PDB entry 7PIB | electron microscopy, 4.70 A resolution (low resolution: residue-level contacts below are approximate; hydrogen-bond / salt-bridge calls are withheld) | chains H and 5 of the 56 polymer chains in the assembly

# Chain H
Name: 30S ribosomal protein S9
Organism: Mycoplasma pneumoniae M129
UniProtKB: P75179 (RS9_MYCPN); residue numbers follow UniProt; this construct covers 1-132
Sequence (132 residues; numbered 1 to 132; the number before each row is that of its first residue):
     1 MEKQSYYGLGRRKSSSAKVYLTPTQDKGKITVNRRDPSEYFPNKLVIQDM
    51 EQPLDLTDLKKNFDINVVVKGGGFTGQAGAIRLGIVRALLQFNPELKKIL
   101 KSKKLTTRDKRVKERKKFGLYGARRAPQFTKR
Unresolved in the structure: 1-3, 132

# Chain 5
Molecule: 16S ribosomal RNA
Organism: Mycoplasma pneumoniae M129
Sequence (1520 nucleotides; numbered 1 to 1520; the number before each row is that of its first residue):
     1 UUUUUCUGAGAGUUUGAUCCUGGCUCAGGAUUAACGCUGGCGGCAUGCCU
    51 AAUACAUGCAAGUCGAUCGAAAGUAGUAAUACUUUAGAGGCGAACGGGUG
   101 AGUAACACGUAUCCAAUCUACCUUAUAAUGGGGGAUAACUAGUUGAAAGA
   151 CUAGCUAAUACCGCAUAAGAACUUUGGUUCGCAUGAAUCAAAGUUGAAAG
   201 GACCUGCAAGGGUUCGUUAUUUGAUGAGGGUGCGCCAUAUCAGCUAGUUG
   251 GUGGGGUAACGGCCUACCAAGGCAAUGACGUGUAGCUAUGCUGAGAAGUA
   301 GAAUAGCCACAAUGGGACUGAGACACGGCCCAUACUCCUACGGGAGGCAG
   351 CAGUAGGGAAUUUUUCACAAUGAGCGAAAGCUUGAUGGAGCAAUGCCGCG
   401 UGAACGAUGAAGGUCUUUAAGAUUGUAAAGUUCUUUUAUUUGGGAAGAAU
   451 GACUUUAGCAGGUAAUGGCUAGAGUUUGACUGUACCAUUUUGAAUAAGUG
   501 ACGACUAACUAUGUGCCAGCAGUCGCGGUAAUACAUAGGUCGCAAGCGUU
   551 AUCCGGAUUUAUUGGGCGUAAAGCAAGCGCAGGCGGAUUGAAAAGUCUGG
   601 UGUUAAAGGCAGCUGCUUAACAGUUGUAUGCAUUGGAAACUAUUAAUCUA
   651 GAGUGUGGUAGGGAGUUUUGGAAUUUCAUGUGGAGCGGUGAAAUGCGUAG
   701 AUAUAUGAAGGAACACCAGUGGCGAAGGCGAAAACUUAGGCCAUUACUGA
   751 CGCUUAGGCUUGAAAGUGUGGGGAGCAAAUAGGAUUAGAUACCCUAGUAG
   801 UCCACACCGUAAACGAUAGAUACUAGCUGUCGGGGCGAUCCCCUCGGUAG
   851 UGAAGUUAACACAUUAAGUAUCUCGCCUGGGUAGUACAUUCGCAAGAAUG
   901 AAACUCAAACGGAAUUGACGGGGACCCGCACAAGUGGUGGAGCAUGUUGC
   951 UUAAUUCGACGGUACACGAAAAACCUUACCUAGACUUGACAUCCUUGGCA
  1001 AAGUUAUGGAAACAUAAUGGAGGUUAACCGAGUGACAGGUGGUGCAUGGU
  1051 UGUCGUCAGCUCGUGUCGUGAGAUGUUGGGUUAAGUCCCGCAACGAGCGC
  1101 AACCCUUAUCGUUAGUUACAUUGUCUAGCGAGACUGCUAAUGCAAAUUGG
  1151 AGGAAGGAAGGGAUGACGUCAAAUCAUCAUGCCCCUUAUGUCUAGGGCUG
  1201 CAAACGUGCUACAAUGGCCAAUACAAACAGUCGCCAGCUUGUAAAAGUGA
  1251 GCAAAUCUGUAAAGUUGGUCUCAGUUCGGAUUGAGGGCUGCAAUUCGUCC
  1301 UCAUGAAGUCGGAAUCACUAGUAAUCGCGAAUCAGCUAUGUCGCGGUGAA
  1351 UACGUUCUCGGGUCUUGUACACACCGCCCGUCAAACUAUGAAAGCUGGUA
  1401 AUAUUUAAAAACGUGUUGCUAACCAUUAGGAAGCGCAUGUCAAGGAUAGC
  1451 ACCGGUGAUUGGAGUUAAGUCGUAACAAGGUACCCCUACGAGAACGUGGG
  1501 GGUGGAUCACCUCCUUUCUA
Unresolved in the structure: 1-4, 181-184, 1020-1027, 1510-1520
Small-molecule neighbours: spectinomycin (SCM): C1054, G1055, C1057, G1059, C1060, A1166, C1167, G1168, U1169, G1361, G1362, U1363

# Interface between chain H and chain 5
Contacting residue pairs (95):
  Tyr7(H) - U1124(5)
  Leu9(H) - U1124(5)
  Arg11(H) - A1108(5)
  Arg11(H) - U1109(5)
  Arg11(H) - C1125(5)
  Arg12(H) - G1321(5)
  Lys13(H) - G1321(5)
  Lys13(H) - G1346(5)
  Lys13(H) - U1347(5)
  Lys13(H) - G1348(5)
  Ser14(H) - G1345(5)
  Ser14(H) - G1346(5)
  Ser16(H) - U1124(5)
  Ser16(H) - C1125(5)
  Ala17(H) - U1124(5)
  Lys18(H) - U1122(5)
  Lys18(H) - G1123(5)
  Lys18(H) - U1124(5)
  Tyr20(H) - G1123(5)
  Arg34(H) - U1121(5)
  Arg35(H) - A1223(5)
  Tyr40(H) - A1223(5)
  Tyr40(H) - C1224(5)
  Pro42(H) - G1264(5)
  Pro42(H) - U1265(5)
  Asn43(H) - U1265(5)
  Asn43(H) - U1266(5)
  Lys44(H) - G1264(5)
  Lys44(H) - U1265(5)
  Asn66(H) - U1121(5)
  Val67(H) - U1121(5)
  Lys70(H) - U1124(5)
  Lys70(H) - A1225(5)
  Gly71(H) - C1224(5)
  Gly71(H) - A1225(5)
  Gly72(H) - C1224(5)
  Gly72(H) - A1225(5)
  Gly73(H) - C1224(5)
  Gly73(H) - G1346(5)
  Phe74(H) - C1224(5)
  Phe74(H) - A1263(5)
  Phe74(H) - G1264(5)
  Phe74(H) - U1347(5)
  Thr75(H) - U1347(5)
  Thr75(H) - G1348(5)
  Gly76(H) - U1347(5)
  Gln77(H) - C1224(5)
  Lys97(H) - G1153(5)
  Lys97(H) - A1154(5)
  Lys98(H) - G1152(5)
  Lys101(H) - G1152(5)
  Lys101(H) - G1153(5)
  Lys104(H) - A1155(5)
  Thr107(H) - A1154(5)
  Arg108(H) - A1108(5)
  Lys110(H) - A1108(5)
  Lys110(H) - A1155(5)
  Arg111(H) - A1320(5)
  Arg111(H) - G1321(5)
  Val112(H) - G1321(5)
  Lys113(H) - G1321(5)
  Lys113(H) - U1322(5)
  Lys113(H) - G1348(5)
  Glu114(H) - G1160(5)
  Glu114(H) - G1161(5)
  Glu114(H) - G1321(5)
  Glu114(H) - U1322(5)
  Arg115(H) - U1107(5)
  Arg115(H) - C1344(5)
  Lys116(H) - C1342(5)
  Lys116(H) - G1343(5)
  Lys116(H) - C1344(5)
  Lys117(H) - G1161(5)
  Lys117(H) - G1162(5)
  Lys117(H) - G1343(5)
  Phe118(H) - A1163(5)
  Phe118(H) - G1343(5)
  Gly119(H) - C1342(5)
  Tyr121(H) - U1341(5)
  Arg124(H) - C1318(5)
  Arg124(H) - U1319(5)
  Arg124(H) - U1322(5)
  Arg124(H) - A1323(5)
  Arg125(H) - A1317(5)
  Arg125(H) - A1323(5)
  Arg125(H) - A1324(5)
  Ala126(H) - A1317(5)
  Gln128(H) - G937(5)
  Gln128(H) - U1207(5)
  Gln128(H) - G1208(5)
  Phe129(H) - U963(5)
  Phe129(H) - C1316(5)
  Phe129(H) - A1317(5)
  Lys131(H) - U1315(5)
  Lys131(H) - C1316(5)
Interface residues without a listed pair, chain H (56 interface residues in all): Val68, Val69, Arg87, Asp109, Leu120, Gly122, Thr130
Interface residues without a listed pair, chain 5 (51 interface residues in all): C965, C1110, A1159, G1206, A1226, A1314

# Summary
56 residues of chain H and 51 residues of chain 5 are in contact. Chain 5 binds spectinomycin.
Here chain H is 30S ribosomal protein S9 and chain 5 is 16S ribosomal RNA, both from Mycoplasma pneumoniae
M129. Entry 7PIB (70S ribosome with EF-G, A/P- and P/E-site tRNAs in spectinomycin-treated Mycoplasma
pneumoniae cells) was determined by electron microscopy (same publication as 7OOC, 7OOD, 7P6Z, 7PAH, 7PAI,
7PAJ and 23 further entries).
